Entry 8P12 (electron microscopy, 3.21 A resolution); this record covers chains R and B of the 6 polymer chains in the assembly.

# Chain R
Molecule: Rhodopsin
From: Bos taurus
UniProtKB: P02699 (OPSD_BOVIN); residue numbers follow UniProt; this construct covers 1-348
Sequence (348 residues; row label = number of the first residue in the row):
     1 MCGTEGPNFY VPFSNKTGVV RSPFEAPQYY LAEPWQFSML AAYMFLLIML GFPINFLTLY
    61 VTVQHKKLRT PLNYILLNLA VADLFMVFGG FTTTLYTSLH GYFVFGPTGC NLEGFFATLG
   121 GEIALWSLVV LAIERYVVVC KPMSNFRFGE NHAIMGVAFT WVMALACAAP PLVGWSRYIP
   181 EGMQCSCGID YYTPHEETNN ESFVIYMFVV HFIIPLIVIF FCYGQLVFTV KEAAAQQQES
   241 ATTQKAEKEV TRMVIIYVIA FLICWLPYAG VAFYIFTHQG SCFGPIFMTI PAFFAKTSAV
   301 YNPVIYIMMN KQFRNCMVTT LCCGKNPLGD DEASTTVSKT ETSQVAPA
Not modelled in the structure: 318-348
Construct notes: engineered mutation Cys2 (Asn in P02699), Tyr257 (Met in P02699), Cys282 (Asp in P02699)
Disulfide bonds: Cys2-Cys282, Cys110-Cys187
Curated features (UniProtKB/Swiss-Prot):
  - region: Asp330 to Ala348 (Interaction with SAG)
  - motif: Glu134 to Tyr136 ('Ionic lock' involved in activated form stabilization)
  - binding site (Zn(2+)): Glu201, Gln279
  - site: Glu113 (Plays an important role in the conformation switch to the active conformation)
  - modified residue: Met1 (N-acetylmethionine), Lys296 (N6-(retinylidene)lysine), Ser334 (Phosphoserine), Thr335 (Phosphothreonine), Thr336 (Phosphothreonine), Ser338 (Phosphoserine), Thr340 (Phosphothreonine), Thr342 (Phosphothreonine), Ser343 (Phosphoserine)
  - lipidation (S-palmitoyl cysteine): Cys322, Cys323
  - glycosylation: Asn15 (N-linked (GlcNAc...) asparagine)
  - mutagenesis: Asn15 (N15D: Normal light absorption; when associated with C-2 and C-282), Gly90 (G90D: Increased thermal stability and decreased retinal uptake. Decreases stability of the inactive conformation), Thr94 (T94I: Stabilizes the activated conformation and hinders hydrolysis of the covalent bond that retains all-trans-retinol), Glu113 (E113Q: Causes shift to the activated conformation)

# Chain B
Molecule: Guanine nucleotide-binding protein G(I)/G(S)/G(T) subunit beta-1
From: Bos taurus
UniProtKB: P62871 (GBB1_BOVIN); residue numbers follow UniProt; this construct covers 1-340
Sequence (340 residues; each row starts with the number of its first residue):
     1 MSELDQLRQE AEQLKNQIRD ARKACADATL SQITNNIDPV GRIQMRTRRT LRGHLAKIYA
    61 MHWGTDSRLL VSASQDGKLI IWDSYTTNKV HAIPLRSSWV MTCAYAPSGN YVACGGLDNI
   121 CSIYNLKTRE GNVRVSRELA GHTGYLSCCR FLDDNQIVTS SGDTTCALWD IETGQQTTTF
   181 TGHTGDVMSL SLAPDTRLFV SGACDASAKL WDVREGMCRQ TFTGHESDIN AICFFPNGNA
   241 FATGSDDATC RLFDLRADQE LMTYSHDNII CGITSVSFSK SGRLLLAGYD DFNCNVWDAL
   301 KADRAGVLAG HDNRVSCLGV TDDGMAVATG SWDSFLKIWN
Not modelled in the structure: 1-24
Curated features (UniProtKB/Swiss-Prot):
  - modified residue: Ser2 (N-acetylserine), His266 (Phosphohistidine)

# Chain R / chain B interface
Residue-residue contacts (8; chain R residue first):
  Lys66(R) - Gly310(B)
  Lys66(R) - Asp312(B)
  Lys66(R) - Lys337(B)
  Lys67(R) - Phe292(B)
  Lys67(R) - His311(B)  hydrogen bond (side chain-backbone)
  Lys67(R) - Asp312(B)  hydrogen bond (side chain-backbone)
  Lys67(R) - Asn313(B)
  Arg69(R) - Asp312(B)
Other interface residues (no listed pair), chain R (4 interface residues in all): Tyr74
Other interface residues (no listed pair), chain B (7 interface residues in all): Arg52

# Summary
4 residues of chain R face 7 of chain B across their interface, with 2 hydrogen bonds. Polar contacts include
Lys67(R)-His311(B) and Lys67(R)-Asp312(B). Curated annotation (UniProt) lists Zn2+-binding residues Glu201(R)
and Gln279(R) and 4 mutagenesis sites on chain R.
Chain R is Rhodopsin and chain B is Guanine nucleotide-binding protein G(I)/G(S)/G(T) subunit beta-1, both
from Bos taurus; the structure, Cryo-EM structure of Rhodopsin-Gi bound to antibody fragment Fab13, was
determined by electron microscopy together with 8P13 and 8P15 from the same study.
